Entry 5VHQ (electron microscopy, 8.90 A resolution (very low resolution: no residue pairs are listed; an interface is given only as per-side residue counts)); this record covers chains G and D of the 8 polymer chains in the assembly.

[Chain G]
Molecule: 26S proteasome non-ATPase regulatory subunit 10
Organism: Homo sapiens
UniProt: O75832 (PSD10_HUMAN); numbering as in UniProt (aligned over 4-226)
Sequence (223 residues; row label = number of the first residue in the row):
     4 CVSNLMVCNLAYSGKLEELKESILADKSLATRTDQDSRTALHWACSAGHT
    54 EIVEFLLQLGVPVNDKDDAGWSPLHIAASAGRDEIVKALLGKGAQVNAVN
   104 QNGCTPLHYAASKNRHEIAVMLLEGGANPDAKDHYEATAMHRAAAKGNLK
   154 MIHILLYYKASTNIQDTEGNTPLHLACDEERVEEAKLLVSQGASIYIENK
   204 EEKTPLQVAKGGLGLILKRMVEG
Not modelled in the structure: 4-6
UniProt features mapped onto this chain:
  - mutagenesis: Glu182 (E182A: Abolishes interaction with RB1)

[Chain D]
Molecule: 26S proteasome regulatory subunit 6B
Organism: Homo sapiens
UniProt: P43686 (PRS6B_HUMAN), isoform P43686-2; residues 145-406 here correspond to UniProt positions 114-375 (UniProt number = residue number - 31)
Sequence (262 residues; row label = number of the first residue in the row):
   145 PEADSSIMMLTSDQKPDVMYADIGGMDIQKQEVREAVELPLTHFELYKQI
   195 GIDPPRGVLMYGPPGCGKTMLAKAVAHHTTAAFIRVVGSEFVQKYLGEGP
   245 RMVRDVFRLAKENAPAIIFIDEIDAIATKRFDAQTGADREVQRILLELLN
   295 QMDGFDQNVNVKVIMATNRADTLDPALLRPGRLDRKIEFPLPDRRQKRLI
   345 FSTITSKMNLSEEVDLEDYVARPDKISGADINSICQESGMLAVRENRYIV
   395 LAKDFEKAYKTV
Not modelled in the structure: 145-170

[How chain G and chain D interact]
At this resolution (9 A) residue pairs are not listed: 36 residues of chain G and 18 of chain D lie at the interface.

[Overview]
The interface between chain G and chain D involves 36 residues on one side and 18 on the other. Curated
annotation (UniProt) lists one mutagenesis site on chain G.
Chain G is 26S proteasome non-ATPase regulatory subunit 10 and chain D is 26S proteasome regulatory subunit
6B, both from Homo sapiens; the structure, Conformational Landscape of the p28-Bound Human Proteasome
Regulatory Particle, was determined by electron microscopy (same publication as 5VGZ, 5VHF, 5VHH, 5VHI, 5VHJ,
5VHM and 5 further entries).
